7LO0 - chains A and I of the 3 polymer chains in the assembly; structure by X-ray diffraction, 2.71 A resolution.

# Chain A
Protein: Histone chaperone ASF1A
Source organism: Homo sapiens
UniProtKB: Q9Y294 (ASF1A_HUMAN); residues 1-155 here = UniProt positions 1-155
Sequence (157 residues; row label = number of the first residue in the row; numbers below 1 keep their minus sign (Gly-1 is residue -1)):
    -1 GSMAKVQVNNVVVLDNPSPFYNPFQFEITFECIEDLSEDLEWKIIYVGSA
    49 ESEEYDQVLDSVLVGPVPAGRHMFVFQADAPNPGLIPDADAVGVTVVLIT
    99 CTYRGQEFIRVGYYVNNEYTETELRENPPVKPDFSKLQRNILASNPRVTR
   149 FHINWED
Unresolved in the structure: -1 to 0, 155
Construct notes: expression tag (-1 to 0)
Curated features (UniProtKB/Swiss-Prot):
  - motif: Ile31 to Asp37 (Required for interaction with HIRA)
  - mutagenesis: Glu36 to Asp37 (Abrogates interaction with HIRA and induction of senescence-associated heterochromatin foci), Asp37 (D37A: Abrogates interaction with CHAF1B and HIRA), Glu49 (E49A: Loss of interaction with TLK2), Asp54 (D54R: Reduces interaction with histone H3), Val62 to Pro64 (Abrogates interaction with HIRA and induction of senescence-associated heterochromatin foci), Asp88 (D88A: Loss of interaction with TLK2. Reduced phosphorylation), Val94 (V94R: Abrogates interaction with histone H3 and histone H4. Loss of interaction with TLK2. Reduced phosphorylation), Arg108 (R108E: Reduces interaction with histone H3)
From the paper describing this entry:
  - mutagenesis - D37A, D58A: unchanged binding to GFP-TLK2
  - mutagenesis - D37A: unchanged catalytic activity on TLK2
  - mutagenesis - D88A, V94R: decreased catalytic activity

# Chain I
Protein: Serine/threonine-protein kinase tousled-like 2
Source organism: Homo sapiens
Notes: EC 2.7.11.1
UniProtKB: Q86UE8 (TLK2_HUMAN); numbering as in UniProt (aligned over 3-23)
Sequence (21 residues; numbered 3 to 23; the number before each row is that of its first residue):
     3 EELHSLDPRRQELLEARFTGV
Unresolved in the structure: 3-8
From the paper describing this entry:
  - mutagenesis - L8R: unchanged binding to Histone chaperone ASF1A (chain A)
  - mutagenesis - L16A/R19A/F20A: abolished binding to Histone chaperone ASF1A (chain A)

# How chain A and chain I interact
Contacting residue pairs - 23 pairs, chain A then chain I:
  Ala48(A) - Leu15(I)
  Ala48(A) - Leu16(I)  hydrophobic
  Glu49(A) - Arg11(I)  salt bridge
  Glu49(A) - Arg12(I)  salt bridge
  Glu51(A) - Arg19(I)
  Asp54(A) - Arg19(I)  salt bridge
  Asp88(A) - Arg12(I)  salt bridge
  Val94(A) - Leu16(I)  hydrophobic
  Val94(A) - Phe20(I)  hydrophobic
  Arg108(A) - Arg19(I)
  Arg108(A) - Phe20(I)
  Arg108(A) - Thr21(I)  hydrogen bond (side chain-backbone)
  Arg108(A) - Gly22(I)
  Arg108(A) - Val23(I)
  Gly110(A) - Phe20(I)
  Tyr111(A) - Phe20(I)
  Tyr112(A) - Glu17(I)  hydrogen bond
  Tyr112(A) - Phe20(I)
  Arg145(A) - Phe20(I)
  Thr147(A) - Phe20(I)  hydrogen bond (side chain-backbone)
  Thr147(A) - Thr21(I)
  Phe149(A) - Thr21(I)
  Phe149(A) - Val23(I)  hydrophobic
Interface residues without a listed pair, chain A (17 interface residues in all): Val45, Val92, Thr93, Leu96
Interface residues without a listed pair, chain I (11 interface residues in all): Gln13
Interface features reported in the paper:
  - residue pairs: Glu49(A)-Arg11(I) (salt bridge), Asp54(A)-Arg19(I), Asp88(A)-Arg12(I), Leu16(I)-Val94(A) (hydrophobic contact), Phe20(I)-Val94(A) (hydrophobic contact)
  - interface residues, chain A: Ala48(A), Val94(A), Leu96(A), Arg108(A), Tyr112(A), Thr147(A)
  - hot spots on chain A (mutagenesis) - V94R: decreased binding to Serine/threonine-protein kinase tousled-like 2 (chain I)
  - interface residues, chain I: Arg19(I), Phe20(I)
  - hot spots on chain I (mutagenesis) - F20A: decreased binding to Histone chaperone ASF1A (chain A)

# Summary
The interface between chain A and chain I involves 17 residues on one side and 11 on the other, with 3
hydrogen bonds and 4 salt bridges. Polar pairs include Glu49(A)-Arg11(I), Glu49(A)-Arg12(I) and
Asp54(A)-Arg19(I). The authors report a salt bridge between Glu49(A) and Arg11(I); contacts between Asp54(A)
and Arg19(I) and Asp88(A) and Arg12(I); hydrophobic contacts between Leu16(I) and Val94(A) and Phe20(I) and
Val94(A). The paper reports that D88A and V94R of chain A reduce catalytic activity; interface residues
Ala48(A), Val94(A) and Arg19(I) among others; 7 substitutions were tested in all.
Chain A is Histone chaperone ASF1A and chain I is Serine/threonine-protein kinase tousled-like 2, both from
Homo sapiens; the structure, Structure of human ASF1a in complex with a TLK2 peptide, was determined by X-ray
diffraction, deposited together with 7LNY.
